PDB entry 2OQU | X-ray diffraction, 1.80 A resolution | chain A

[Chain A]
Molecule: Elastase-1
From: Sus scrofa
Notes: EC 3.4.21.36
UniProtKB: P00772 (ELA1_PIG); residues 1-240 here correspond to UniProt positions 27-266 (UniProt number = residue number + 26)
Amino-acid sequence (240 residues; numbered 1 to 240; the number before each row is that of its first residue):
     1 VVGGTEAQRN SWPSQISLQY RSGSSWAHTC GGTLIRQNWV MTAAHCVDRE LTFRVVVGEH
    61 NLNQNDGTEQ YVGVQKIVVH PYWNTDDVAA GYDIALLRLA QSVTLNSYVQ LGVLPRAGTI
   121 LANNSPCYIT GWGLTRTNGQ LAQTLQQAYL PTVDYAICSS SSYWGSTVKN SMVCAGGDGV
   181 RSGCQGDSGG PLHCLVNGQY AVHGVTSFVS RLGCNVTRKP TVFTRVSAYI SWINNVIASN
Disulfides: Cys-30/Cys-46, Cys-127/Cys-194, Cys-158/Cys-174, Cys-184/Cys-214
Ion coordination: Ca2+: Glu-59, Asn-61, Gln-64, Asp-66, Glu-69
Residues lining bound ligands: xenon (XE): Cys-184, Gln-185, Ser-188, Thr-206, Phe-208, Val-209

[In short]
Ligands of chain A: xenon. Glu-59, Asn-61, Gln-64, Asp-66 and Glu-69 coordinate Ca2+.
Chain A is Elastase-1 (Sus scrofa); the structure, High Pressure Cryocooling of Capillary Sample
Cryoprotection and Diffraction Phasing at Long Wavelengths, was determined by X-ray diffraction, deposited
together with 2OQN.
